PDB entry 5V8F | electron microscopy, 3.90 A resolution | chains 6 and 8 of the 16 polymer chains in the assembly

[Chain 6]
Molecule: DNA replication licensing factor MCM6
From: Saccharomyces cerevisiae (strain ATCC 204508 / S288c)
Notes: EC 3.6.4.12
Reference sequence: P53091 (MCM6_YEAST); numbering as in UniProt (aligned over 1-1017)
Chain sequence (1017 residues; each row starts with the number of its first residue):
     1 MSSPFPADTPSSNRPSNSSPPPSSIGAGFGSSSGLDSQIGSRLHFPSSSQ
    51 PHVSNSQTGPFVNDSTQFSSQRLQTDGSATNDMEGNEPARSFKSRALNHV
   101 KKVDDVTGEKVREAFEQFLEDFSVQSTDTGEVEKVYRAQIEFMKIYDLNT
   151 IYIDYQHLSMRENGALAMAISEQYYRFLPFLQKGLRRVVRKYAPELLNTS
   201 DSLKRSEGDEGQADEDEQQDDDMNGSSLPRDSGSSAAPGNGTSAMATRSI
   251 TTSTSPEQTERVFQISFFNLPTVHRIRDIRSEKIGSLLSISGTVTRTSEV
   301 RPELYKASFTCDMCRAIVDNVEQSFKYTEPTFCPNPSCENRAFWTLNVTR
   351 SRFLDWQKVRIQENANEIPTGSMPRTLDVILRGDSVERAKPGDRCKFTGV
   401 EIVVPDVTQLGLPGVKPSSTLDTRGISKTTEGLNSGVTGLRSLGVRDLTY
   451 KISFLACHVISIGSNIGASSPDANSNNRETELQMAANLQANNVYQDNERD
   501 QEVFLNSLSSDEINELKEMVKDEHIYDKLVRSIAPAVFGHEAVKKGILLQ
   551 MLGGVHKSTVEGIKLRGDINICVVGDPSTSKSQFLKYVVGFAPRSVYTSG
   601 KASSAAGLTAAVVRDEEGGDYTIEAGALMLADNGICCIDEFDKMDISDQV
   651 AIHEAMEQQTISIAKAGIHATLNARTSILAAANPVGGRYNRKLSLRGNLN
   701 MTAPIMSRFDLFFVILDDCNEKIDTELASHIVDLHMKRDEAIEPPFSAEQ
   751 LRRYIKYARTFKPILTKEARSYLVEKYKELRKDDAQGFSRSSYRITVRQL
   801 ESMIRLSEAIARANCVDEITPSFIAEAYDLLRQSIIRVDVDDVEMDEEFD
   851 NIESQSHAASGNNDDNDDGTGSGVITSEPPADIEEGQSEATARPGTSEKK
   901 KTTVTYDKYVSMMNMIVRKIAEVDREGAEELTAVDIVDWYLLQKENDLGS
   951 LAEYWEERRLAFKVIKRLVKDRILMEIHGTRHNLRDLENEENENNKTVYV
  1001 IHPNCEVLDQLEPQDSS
Not modelled in the structure: 1-102, 201-259, 422-444, 464-498, 835-901, 979-1017
Residues lining bound ligands:
  - ATP-gamma-S (AGS; phosphothiophosphoric acid-adenylate ester), molecule 1: Phe538, His540, Pro577, Ser578, Thr579, Ser580, Lys581, Ser582, Gln583, Glu640, Asn683, Leu727, Ile731
  - ATP-gamma-S (AGS), molecule 2: Glu657, Gln658, Pro704, Arg708, Val797, Arg798, Glu801
Swiss-Prot annotation at these positions:
  - motif: Ser707 to Asp710 (Arginine finger)
  - binding site (ATP): Gly575 to Ser582
  - modified residue: Ser78 (Phosphoserine), Ser249 (Phosphoserine), Ser372 (Phosphoserine), Thr766 (Phosphothreonine)
  - mutagenesis: Lys581 (K581A: Loss of MCM2-7 complex helicase activity)

[Chain 8]
Molecule: Cell division cycle protein CDT1
From: Saccharomyces cerevisiae (strain ATCC 204508 / S288c)
Reference sequence: P47112 (CDT1_YEAST); numbering as in UniProt (aligned over 1-604)
Chain sequence (604 residues; row label = number of the first residue in the row):
     1 MSGTANSRRKEVLRVPVIDLNRVSDEEQLLPVVRAILLQHDTFLLKNYAN
    51 KAVLDALLAGLTTKDLPDTSQGFDANFTGTLPLEDDVWLEQYIFDTDPQL
   101 RFDRKCRNESLCSIYSRLFKLGLFFAQLCVKSVVSSAELQDCISTSHYAT
   151 KLTRYFNDNGSTHDGADAGATVLPTGDDFQYLFERDYVTFLPTGVLTIFP
   201 CAKAIRYKPSTMATTDNSWVSIDEPDCLLFHTGTLLARWSQGMHTTSPLQ
   251 IDPRANIVSLTIWPPLTTPISSKGEGTIANHLLEQQIKAFPKVAQQYYPR
   301 ELSILRLQDAMKFVKELFTVCETVLSLNALSRSTGVPPELHVLLPQISSM
   351 MKRKIVQDDILKLLTIWSDAYVVELNSRGELTMNLPKRDNLTTLTNKSRT
   401 LAFVERAESWYQQVIASKDEIMTDVPAFKINKRRSSSNSKTVLSSKVQTK
   451 SSNANALNNSRYLANSKENFMYKEKMPDSQANLMDRLRERERRSAALLSQ
   501 RQKRYQQFLAMKMTQVFDILFSLTRGQPYTETYLSSLIVDSLQDSNNPIG
   551 TKEASEILAGLQGILPMDISVHQVDGGLKVYRWNSLDKNRFSKLLQIHKS
   601 KQQD
Not modelled in the structure: 1-12, 78-86, 158-183, 416-435, 450-458, 596-604

[How chain 6 and chain 8 interact]
Residue-residue contacts - 82 pairs, chain 6 then chain 8:
  Ile145(6) - Thr334(8)  hydrogen bond (backbone-side chain)
  Tyr146(6) - Thr334(8)
  Tyr146(6) - Arg378(8)  hydrogen bond
  Asp147(6) - Thr334(8)
  Tyr155(6) - Ser522(8)
  Asn198(6) - Ser333(8)  hydrogen bond (backbone-side chain)
  Thr199(6) - Ser333(8)  hydrogen bond (backbone-side chain)
  Ser200(6) - Ser333(8)  hydrogen bond (backbone-side chain)
  Pro271(6) - Asp518(8)
  Pro271(6) - Ile519(8)
  Pro271(6) - Leu542(8)
  Thr272(6) - Ile519(8)  hydrogen bond (side chain-backbone)
  Thr272(6) - Leu523(8)
  Thr272(6) - Leu537(8)
  Val273(6) - Leu537(8)
  Val273(6) - Leu542(8)
  His274(6) - Leu523(8)
  Arg275(6) - Tyr533(8)
  Asp278(6) - Tyr533(8)  hydrogen bond
  Leu288(6) - Leu523(8)  hydrophobic
  Glu367(6) - Ser536(8)  hydrogen bond
  Glu367(6) - Asp540(8)
  Arg394(6) - Asp544(8)  salt bridge
  Arg499(6) - Tyr462(8)
  Gln501(6) - Arg461(8)  hydrogen bond (side chain-backbone)
  Gln501(6) - Tyr462(8)
  Gln501(6) - Leu463(8)
  Phe504(6) - Asn546(8)
  Leu505(6) - Arg461(8)
  Ser507(6) - Asn546(8)
  Ser509(6) - Met511(8)
  Asp511(6) - Gln507(8)
  Asp511(6) - Phe508(8)  hydrogen bond (side chain-backbone)
  Asp511(6) - Met511(8)
  Glu512(6) - Phe508(8)
  Glu512(6) - Asn547(8)  hydrogen bond
  Ile513(6) - Arg461(8)
  Glu515(6) - Arg504(8)
  Glu515(6) - Tyr505(8)
  Glu518(6) - Arg501(8)  salt bridge
  Glu518(6) - Arg504(8)  salt bridge
  Val520(6) - Leu463(8)  hydrophobic
  Val520(6) - Asn465(8)
  Lys521(6) - Leu463(8)
  Lys521(6) - Ala464(8)
  Lys521(6) - Asn465(8)  hydrogen bond
  Glu749(6) - Ile549(8)
  Glu749(6) - Gly550(8)  hydrogen bond (side chain-backbone)
  Glu749(6) - Glu553(8)
  Gln750(6) - Arg501(8)
  Gln750(6) - Tyr505(8)  hydrogen bond
  Arg753(6) - Phe508(8)
  Arg753(6) - Pro548(8)  hydrogen bond (side chain-backbone)
  Arg753(6) - Ile549(8)
  Lys756(6) - Ser545(8)
  Lys756(6) - Asn546(8)
  Lys756(6) - Pro548(8)
  Tyr757(6) - Leu463(8)
  Phe761(6) - Tyr462(8)
  Cys815(6) - Leu463(8)
  Cys815(6) - Ala464(8)
  Cys815(6) - Asn465(8)
  Val816(6) - Asn465(8)
  Val816(6) - Ser466(8)
  Asp817(6) - Tyr462(8)
  Thr820(6) - Asn469(8)  hydrogen bond
  Ser822(6) - Asn469(8)  hydrogen bond
  Phe823(6) - Asn469(8)
  Arg918(6) - Tyr472(8)  hydrogen bond
  Glu922(6) - Tyr472(8)
  Trp939(6) - Lys475(8)
  Leu941(6) - Ser479(8)
  Leu941(6) - Gln480(8)
  Leu941(6) - Leu483(8)
  Leu942(6) - Glu474(8)
  Leu942(6) - Lys475(8)
  Leu942(6) - Pro477(8)
  Gln943(6) - Glu474(8)
  Glu945(6) - Glu474(8)
  Glu945(6) - Arg490(8)
  Tyr954(6) - Met484(8)  hydrophobic
  Trp955(6) - Met484(8)  hydrophobic
Also at the interface, not in a pair above, chain 6 (61 interface residues in all): Lys144, Asn163, Ser171, Ser291, Asn364, Lys517, Met519, Phe746, Lys767, Asn814, Leu948
Also at the interface, not in a pair above, chain 8 (49 interface residues in all): Asp478, Ala481, Leu487, Leu520, Phe521, Thr524, Ser541

[Summary]
61 residues of chain 6 face 49 of chain 8 across their interface, with 18 hydrogen bonds and 3 salt bridges.
Polar pairs include Arg394(6)-Asp544(8), Glu518(6)-Arg501(8) and Glu518(6)-Arg504(8). Ligands of chain 6:
ATP-gamma-S. UniProt lists 8 ATP-binding residues and one mutagenesis site on chain 6.
Here chain 6 is DNA replication licensing factor MCM6 and chain 8 is Cell division cycle protein CDT1, both
from Saccharomyces cerevisiae (strain ATCC 204508 / S288c). Entry 5V8F (Structural basis of MCM2-7 replicative
helicase loading by ORC-Cdc6 and Cdt1) was determined by electron microscopy.
